PDB entry 6SMN | X-ray diffraction, 1.63 A resolution | chains C and D of the 4 polymer chains in the assembly

Chain C:
Protein: Serine hydroxymethyltransferase 2, mitochondrial
Organism: Arabidopsis thaliana
Notes: EC 2.1.2.1
UniProtKB: Q94C74 (GLYM2_ARATH); numbering as in UniProt (aligned over 41-517)
Sequence (480 residues; row label = number of the first residue in the row):
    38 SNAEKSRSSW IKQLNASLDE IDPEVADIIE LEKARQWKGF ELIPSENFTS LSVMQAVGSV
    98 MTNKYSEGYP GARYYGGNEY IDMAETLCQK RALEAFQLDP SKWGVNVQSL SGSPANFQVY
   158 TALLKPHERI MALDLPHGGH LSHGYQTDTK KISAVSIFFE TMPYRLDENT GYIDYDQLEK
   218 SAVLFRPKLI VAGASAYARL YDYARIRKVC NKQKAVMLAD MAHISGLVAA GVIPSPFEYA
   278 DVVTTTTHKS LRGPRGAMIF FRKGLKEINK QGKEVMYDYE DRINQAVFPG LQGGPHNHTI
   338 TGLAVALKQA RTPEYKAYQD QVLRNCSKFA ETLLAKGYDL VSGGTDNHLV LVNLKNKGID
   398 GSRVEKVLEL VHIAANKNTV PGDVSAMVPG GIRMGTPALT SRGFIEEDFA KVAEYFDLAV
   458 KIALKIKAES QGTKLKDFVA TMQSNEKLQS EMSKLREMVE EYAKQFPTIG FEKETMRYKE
Unresolved in the structure: 38-42
Sequence notes: expression tag (38-40)
Curated features (UniProtKB/Swiss-Prot):
  - binding site (L-serine): Ser82, Glu104, Tyr112, His260, Lys286, Arg430
  - binding site (pemetrexed): Ser82, Tyr102, Glu104, Tyr112, Ser148 to Ser150, His177, Ser232, His260, Gly331, Arg430
  - binding site (methotrexate): Glu104, Thr184 to Thr186, Lys414
  - modified residue: Lys286 (N6-(pyridoxal phosphate)lysine)
Ligand contacts:
  - methotrexate (MTX), molecule 1: Arg110, Tyr111, Pro326
  - methotrexate (MTX), molecule 2: Leu172, Leu178, Tyr182, Thr184, Asp185, Thr186, Ile189, Asn413, Lys414, Ala423
  - pyridoxyl-serine-5-monophosphate (PLS; [3-hydroxy-2-methyl-5-phosphonooxymethyl-pyridin-4-ylmethyl]-serine): Ser82, Ser148, Gly149, Ser150, Pro151, Asn153, His177, Ser179, His180, Ala231, Ser232, Asp257, Ala259, His260, Thr283, His285, Lys286, Arg430
  - serine (SER): Tyr102, Glu104, Tyr112
What the authors report for this chain:
  - binding site for methotrexate: Glu104, Tyr111, Tyr182, Thr184 to Thr186, Ile189, Arg223, Lys414, Thr416, Ala423

Chain D:
Protein: Serine hydroxymethyltransferase 2, mitochondrial
Organism: Arabidopsis thaliana
Notes: EC 2.1.2.1
UniProtKB: Q94C74 (GLYM2_ARATH); numbering as in UniProt (aligned over 41-517)
Sequence (480 residues; numbered 38 to 517; the number before each row is that of its first residue):
    38 SNAEKSRSSW IKQLNASLDE IDPEVADIIE LEKARQWKGF ELIPSENFTS LSVMQAVGSV
    98 MTNKYSEGYP GARYYGGNEY IDMAETLCQK RALEAFQLDP SKWGVNVQSL SGSPANFQVY
   158 TALLKPHERI MALDLPHGGH LSHGYQTDTK KISAVSIFFE TMPYRLDENT GYIDYDQLEK
   218 SAVLFRPKLI VAGASAYARL YDYARIRKVC NKQKAVMLAD MAHISGLVAA GVIPSPFEYA
   278 DVVTTTTHKS LRGPRGAMIF FRKGLKEINK QGKEVMYDYE DRINQAVFPG LQGGPHNHTI
   338 TGLAVALKQA RTPEYKAYQD QVLRNCSKFA ETLLAKGYDL VSGGTDNHLV LVNLKNKGID
   398 GSRVEKVLEL VHIAANKNTV PGDVSAMVPG GIRMGTPALT SRGFIEEDFA KVAEYFDLAV
   458 KIALKIKAES QGTKLKDFVA TMQSNEKLQS EMSKLREMVE EYAKQFPTIG FEKETMRYKE
Sequence notes: expression tag (38-40)
Modified residues: Lys286 ((2S)-2-amino-6-[[3-hydroxy-2-methyl-5-(phosphonooxymethyl)pyridin-4-yl]methylideneamino]hexanoic acid; LLP)
Curated features (UniProtKB/Swiss-Prot):
  - binding site (L-serine): Ser82, Glu104, Tyr112, His260, Lys286, Arg430
  - binding site (pemetrexed): Ser82, Tyr102, Glu104, Tyr112, Ser148 to Ser150, His177, Ser232, His260, Gly331, Arg430
  - binding site (methotrexate): Glu104, Thr184 to Thr186, Lys414
  - modified residue: Lys286 (N6-(pyridoxal phosphate)lysine)
Ligand contacts:
  - methotrexate (MTX), molecule 1: Glu104, Tyr111, Phe325, Pro326
  - methotrexate (MTX), molecule 2: Leu172, Leu178, Tyr182, Gln183, Thr184, Asp185, Ile189, Lys414, Ser422, Ala423, Met424
  - pyridoxyl-serine-5-monophosphate (PLS; [3-hydroxy-2-methyl-5-phosphonooxymethyl-pyridin-4-ylmethyl]-serine): Tyr102, Glu104, Tyr112, Gly330, Gly331
  - serine (SER): Ser82, His177, Ser232, His260, Lys286, Arg430
What the authors report for this chain:
  - binding site for methotrexate: Thr184, Asp185, Lys414

Chain C / chain D interface:
Residue-residue contacts - 215 pairs, chain C then chain D:
  Ser43(C) with Ala354(D)
  Arg44(C) with Gly440(D), hydrogen bond (side chain-backbone); Asp445(D), salt bridge
  Ser46(C) with Glu351(D)
  Trp47(C) with Glu351(D); Ala354(D); Tyr355(D); Gln358(D); Thr437(D), hydrogen bond (side chain-backbone); Ser438(D)
  Ile48(C) with Ser438(D); Arg439(D); Gly440(D); Pro504(D), hydrophobic
  Gln50(C) with Gln346(D); Thr349(D), hydrogen bond
  Leu51(C) with Ser87(D); Leu88(D), hydrogen bond (backbone-backbone); Arg289(D); Ser438(D); Ile506(D), hydrophobic
  Asn52(C) with Leu88(D); Thr505(D), hydrogen bond (side chain-backbone); Ile506(D); Gly507(D), hydrogen bond (side chain-backbone)
  Ala53(C) with Leu88(D); Ser89(D)
  Ser54(C) with Gln92(D)
  Leu55(C) with Ser89(D); Gln92(D), hydrogen bond (backbone-side chain); Val342(D), hydrophobic
  Ile58(C) with Ser89(D); Lys345(D); Gln346(D)
  Asp59(C) with Arg128(D), salt bridge; Val342(D); Lys345(D)
  Glu61(C) with Leu124(D); Arg128(D), salt bridge
  Val62(C) with Leu124(D), hydrophobic; Arg128(D); Thr338(D); Val342(D), hydrophobic
  Ile65(C) with Tyr117(D); Met120(D), hydrophobic
  Ile66(C) with Ser96(D)
  Leu68(C) with Tyr117(D)
  Glu69(C) with Met98(D); Tyr117(D); Ile118(D)
  Lys70(C) with Val97(D)
  Arg72(C) with Lys101(D); Gly114(D), hydrogen bond (side chain-backbone); Tyr117(D)
  Gln73(C) with Val97(D), hydrogen bond (side chain-backbone); Asn100(D), hydrogen bond
  Glu78(C) with Lys101(D)
  Ile80(C) with Lys101(D); Tyr112(D), hydrophobic; Gly113(D)
  Ser82(C) with Tyr102(D)
  Glu83(C) with Asn100(D); Lys101(D), salt bridge; Tyr102(D), hydrogen bond (side chain-backbone)
  Asn84(C) with Asn100(D)
  Phe85(C) with Asn100(D)
  Thr86(C) with Thr99(D); Asn100(D), hydrogen bond (backbone-side chain)
  Ser87(C) with Leu51(D)
  Leu88(C) with Leu51(D), hydrogen bond (backbone-backbone); Asn52(D); Ala53(D)
  Ser89(C) with Ala53(D); Leu55(D); Ile58(D)
  Met91(C) with Gly95(D); Ser96(D); Val97(D)
  Gln92(C) with Ser54(D); Leu55(D), hydrogen bond (side chain-backbone)
  Val94(C) with Val94(D); His335(D)
  Gly95(C) with Met91(D); Gly95(D)
  Ser96(C) with Ile66(D); Met91(D)
  Val97(C) with Lys70(D); Gln73(D), hydrogen bond (backbone-side chain); Met91(D); Phe508(D), hydrophobic
  Met98(C) with Ile66(D), hydrophobic; Glu69(D)
  Thr99(C) with Thr86(D); Arg292(D), hydrogen bond (backbone-side chain)
  Asn100(C) with Gln73(D), hydrogen bond; Glu83(D); Asn84(D); Phe85(D); Thr86(D), hydrogen bond
  Lys101(C) with Arg72(D); Glu83(D), salt bridge; Arg292(D), hydrogen bond (backbone-side chain)
  Tyr102(C) with Ser82(D); Glu83(D), hydrogen bond (backbone-side chain); His285(D), hydrogen bond; Lys286(D); Arg292(D)
  Tyr112(C) with Ile80(D), hydrophobic; Asn413(D); Arg430(D), hydrogen bond
  Gly113(C) with Glu406(D)
  Gly114(C) with Arg72(D), hydrogen bond (backbone-side chain)
  Glu116(C) with Arg72(D)
  Tyr117(C) with Ile65(D); Leu68(D); Glu69(D); Arg72(D)
  Ile118(C) with Glu69(D)
  Met120(C) with Ile65(D), hydrophobic
  Leu124(C) with Glu61(D); Val62(D), hydrophobic
  Arg128(C) with Asp59(D), salt bridge; Glu61(D), salt bridge; Val62(D)
  Leu147(C) with Leu147(D), hydrophobic; Ser148(D); His333(D)
  Ser148(C) with Leu147(D); His333(D), hydrogen bond
  Ser150(C) with Leu328(D); Gln329(D); Gly330(D), hydrogen bond (side chain-backbone)
  Phe154(C) with Phe154(D), hydrophobic; Phe195(D), hydrophobic
  Thr158(C) with Ala191(D); Phe195(D)
  Pro163(C) with Ile194(D), hydrophobic; Phe195(D), hydrophobic
  His164(C) with His164(D), hydrogen bond
  Leu178(C) with Pro326(D), hydrophobic
  Lys187(C) with Gln322(D), hydrogen bond
  Ile189(C) with Pro326(D), hydrophobic; Gly327(D)
  Ser190(C) with Gly327(D)
  Ala191(C) with Thr158(D); Gly327(D), hydrogen bond (backbone-backbone); Leu328(D), hydrophobic
  Ile194(C) with Pro163(D), hydrophobic
  Phe195(C) with Phe154(D), hydrophobic; Thr158(D); Pro163(D), hydrophobic; Phe195(D), hydrophobic; Phe196(D), hydrophobic
  Phe196(C) with Phe195(D), hydrophobic
  His285(C) with Tyr102(D), hydrogen bond
  Lys286(C) with Tyr102(D), hydrogen bond
  Arg289(C) with Gln50(D); Leu51(D)
  Arg292(C) with Thr99(D), hydrogen bond (side chain-backbone); Lys101(D), hydrogen bond (side chain-backbone); Tyr102(D); Pro332(D); His333(D); His335(D)
  Gln322(C) with Lys187(D)
  Pro326(C) with Leu178(D), hydrophobic; Ile189(D), hydrophobic; Ser190(D)
  Gly327(C) with Ile189(D); Ser190(D); Ala191(D), hydrogen bond (backbone-backbone)
  Leu328(C) with Ser150(D); Ala191(D), hydrophobic
  Gln329(C) with Ser150(D)
  Gly330(C) with Ser150(D), hydrogen bond (backbone-side chain); Lys286(D)
  Gly331(C) with Lys286(D)
  Pro332(C) with Arg292(D)
  His333(C) with Leu147(D); Ser148(D), hydrogen bond; Arg292(D)
  His335(C) with Arg292(D)
  Thr338(C) with Val62(D)
  Val342(C) with Leu55(D), hydrophobic; Asp59(D); Val62(D), hydrophobic
  Lys345(C) with Ile58(D); Asp59(D)
  Gln346(C) with Gln50(D)
  Thr349(C) with Gln50(D), hydrogen bond
  Glu351(C) with Ser46(D); Trp47(D); Gln50(D)
  Ala354(C) with Ser43(D); Trp47(D)
  Tyr355(C) with Trp47(D), hydrophobic
  Gln358(C) with Trp47(D)
  Glu402(C) with Gly113(D)
  Glu406(C) with Gly113(D); Gly114(D), hydrogen bond (side chain-backbone)
  Ala412(C) with Gly113(D), hydrogen bond (backbone-backbone)
  Asn413(C) with Tyr111(D)
  Arg430(C) with Tyr112(D)
  Thr437(C) with Trp47(D), hydrogen bond (backbone-side chain)
  Ser438(C) with Trp47(D), hydrogen bond (backbone-side chain); Ile48(D); Leu51(D)
  Arg439(C) with Ile48(D)
  Gly440(C) with Arg44(D), hydrogen bond (backbone-side chain)
  Ile442(C) with Arg44(D)
  Thr505(C) with Asn52(D), hydrogen bond (backbone-side chain)
  Ile506(C) with Leu51(D), hydrophobic; Asn52(D)
  Gly507(C) with Asn52(D), hydrogen bond (backbone-side chain)
  Phe508(C) with Val97(D), hydrophobic
Other interface residues (no listed pair), chain C (118 interface residues in all): Ala93, Glu104, Tyr111, Ala121, Pro151, His177, Val192, Gly293, Phe325, Ala341, Tyr352, Ala411, Lys414, Pro504
Other interface residues (no listed pair), chain D (116 interface residues in all): Ala93, Glu104, Arg110, Asn115, Ala121, Pro151, His177, Val192, Gly293, Phe325, Gly331, Ala341, Tyr352, Ile442, Phe503

Summary:
The interface between chain C and chain D involves 118 residues on one side and 116 on the other, with 43
hydrogen bonds and 7 salt bridges. Among the polar pairs are Arg44(C)-Asp445(D), Asp59(C)-Arg128(D) and
Glu61(C)-Arg128(D). From the paper: a binding site for methotrexate at Glu104(C), Tyr111(C) and Thr184(D)
among others.
Chain C is Serine hydroxymethyltransferase 2, mitochondrial and chain D is Serine hydroxymethyltransferase 2,
mitochondrial, both from Arabidopsis thaliana; the structure, A. thaliana serine hydroxymethyltransferase
isoform 2 (AtSHMT2) in complex with methotrexate, was determined by X-ray diffraction together with 6SMR and
6SMW from the same study.
